PDB entry 4XQU | X-ray diffraction, 3.25 A resolution | chains B and C of the 6 polymer chains in the assembly

# Chain B
Protein: Hemagglutinin HA2
Source organism: Influenza A virus
UniProt: A0A059T4A1 (A0A059T4A1_9INFA); residues 1-174 here correspond to UniProt positions 341-514 (UniProt number = residue number + 340)
Chain sequence (181 residues; numbered 1 to 181; the number before each row is that of its first residue):
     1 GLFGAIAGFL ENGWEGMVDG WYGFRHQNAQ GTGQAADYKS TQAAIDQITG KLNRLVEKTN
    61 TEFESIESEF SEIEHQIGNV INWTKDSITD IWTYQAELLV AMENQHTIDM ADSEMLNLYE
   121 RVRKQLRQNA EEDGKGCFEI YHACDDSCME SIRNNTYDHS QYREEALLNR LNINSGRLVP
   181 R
Disordered / not traced: 1-3, 173-181
Cystine bridges: Cys144-Cys148
Sequence notes: expression tag (175-181)

# Chain C
Protein: Hemagglutinin HA1
Source organism: Influenza A virus
UniProt: A0A059T4A1 (A0A059T4A1_9INFA); the construct lacks a stretch of the UniProt sequence and is renumbered around it, so the offset changes along the chain: 11-129 = UniProt 18-136; 130-158 = UniProt 138-166; 159-263 = UniProt 169-273; 265-276 = UniProt 274-285; 1 more segments
Chain sequence (326 residues; each row starts with the number of its first residue; note: 1 number in that range is skipped by the numbering (no residue carries it; nothing is unmodelled there); a row labelled like 158A-158B holds insertion residues (158A, then the next letters in order)):
     8 ADPDKICLGH HAVANGTIVK TLTNEQEEVT NATETVESTG INRLCMKGRK HKDLGNCHPI
    68 GMLIGTPACD LHLTGMWDTL IERENAIAYC YPGATVNVEA LRQKIMESGG INKISTGFTY
   128 GS
  129A S
   130 INSAGTTRAC MRNGGNSFYA ELKWLVSKS
158A-158B KG
   159 QNFPQTTNTY RNTDTAEHLI MWGIHHPSST QEKNDLYGTQ SLSISVGSST YRNNFVPVVG
   219 ARPQVNGQSG RIDFHWTLVQ PGDNITFSHN GGLIAPSRVS KLIGR
   265 GLGIQSDAPI DN
  276A N
   277 CESKCFWRGG SINTRLPFQN LSPRTVGQCP KYVNRRSLML ATGMRNVPEL IQGR
Disordered / not traced: 8-10, 319, 327-330
Cystine bridges: Cys52-Cys277, Cys64-Cys76, Cys97-Cys139, Cys281-Cys305
Covalent attachments: N-acetylglucosamine (NAG) linked to Asn38, Asn242
Sequence notes: expression tag (8-10)
From the paper describing this entry:
  - binding site for N-acetyl-alpha-neuraminic acid: Tyr98, Arg137, Trp153, His183, Gln226
  - binding site for beta-D-galactopyranose: Arg137, Gln226
  - specificity-determining residues: Gln226
  - mutagenesis - Q226L: decreased binding to alpha2-3 sialosides
  - mutagenesis - Q226L: increased binding to human-type alpha2-6 receptors
  - mutagenesis - Q226L/G228S: increased binding to PAA-linked 6'-SLNLN
  - mutagenesis - Q226L/G228S: decreased binding to glycan array
  - mutagenesis - G225D: decreased binding to alpha2-3-sialylated glycans

# Chain B / chain C interface
Contacting residue pairs (10; chain B residue first):
  Glu74(B) - Ala107(C)
  His75(B) - Ala107(C)
  His75(B) - Gln110(C)
  His75(B) - Lys111(C)
  His75(B) - Glu114(C)  salt bridge
  Gln76(B) - Glu106(C)
  Gln76(B) - Gln110(C)
  Asn79(B) - Gln110(C)  hydrogen bond
  Asn79(B) - Glu114(C)  hydrogen bond
  Asp90(B) - Lys307(C)  salt bridge
Interface residues without a listed pair, chain B (6 interface residues in all): Tyr94
Interface residues without a listed pair, chain C (7 interface residues in all): Phe294

# In short
6 residues of chain B face 7 of chain C across their interface, with 2 hydrogen bonds and 2 salt bridges.
Among the polar pairs are His75(B)-Glu114(C), Asp90(B)-Lys307(C) and Asn79(B)-Gln110(C). From the paper: a
binding site for N-acetyl-alpha-neuraminic acid at Tyr98(C), Arg137(C) and Trp153(C) among others; Q226L of
chain C reduces binding to alpha2-3 sialosides; 3 substitutions were tested in all.
Chain B is Hemagglutinin HA2 and chain C is Hemagglutinin HA1, both from Influenza A virus; the structure,
Crystal structure of hemagglutinin from Jiangxi-Donghu (2013) H10N8 influenza virus in complex with 3'-SLN,
was determined by X-ray diffraction, deposited together with 4XQ5 and 4XQO.
